PDB entry 8TPJ | electron microscopy, 2.10 A resolution | chains A and K of the 20 polymer chains in the assembly

[Chain A]
Molecule: Phycobiliprotein ApcE
Source organism: Synechocystis sp. PCC 6803
Reference sequence: Q55544 (APCE_SYNY3); numbering as in UniProt (aligned over 1-896)
Amino-acid sequence (896 residues; numbered 1 to 896; the number before each row is that of its first residue):
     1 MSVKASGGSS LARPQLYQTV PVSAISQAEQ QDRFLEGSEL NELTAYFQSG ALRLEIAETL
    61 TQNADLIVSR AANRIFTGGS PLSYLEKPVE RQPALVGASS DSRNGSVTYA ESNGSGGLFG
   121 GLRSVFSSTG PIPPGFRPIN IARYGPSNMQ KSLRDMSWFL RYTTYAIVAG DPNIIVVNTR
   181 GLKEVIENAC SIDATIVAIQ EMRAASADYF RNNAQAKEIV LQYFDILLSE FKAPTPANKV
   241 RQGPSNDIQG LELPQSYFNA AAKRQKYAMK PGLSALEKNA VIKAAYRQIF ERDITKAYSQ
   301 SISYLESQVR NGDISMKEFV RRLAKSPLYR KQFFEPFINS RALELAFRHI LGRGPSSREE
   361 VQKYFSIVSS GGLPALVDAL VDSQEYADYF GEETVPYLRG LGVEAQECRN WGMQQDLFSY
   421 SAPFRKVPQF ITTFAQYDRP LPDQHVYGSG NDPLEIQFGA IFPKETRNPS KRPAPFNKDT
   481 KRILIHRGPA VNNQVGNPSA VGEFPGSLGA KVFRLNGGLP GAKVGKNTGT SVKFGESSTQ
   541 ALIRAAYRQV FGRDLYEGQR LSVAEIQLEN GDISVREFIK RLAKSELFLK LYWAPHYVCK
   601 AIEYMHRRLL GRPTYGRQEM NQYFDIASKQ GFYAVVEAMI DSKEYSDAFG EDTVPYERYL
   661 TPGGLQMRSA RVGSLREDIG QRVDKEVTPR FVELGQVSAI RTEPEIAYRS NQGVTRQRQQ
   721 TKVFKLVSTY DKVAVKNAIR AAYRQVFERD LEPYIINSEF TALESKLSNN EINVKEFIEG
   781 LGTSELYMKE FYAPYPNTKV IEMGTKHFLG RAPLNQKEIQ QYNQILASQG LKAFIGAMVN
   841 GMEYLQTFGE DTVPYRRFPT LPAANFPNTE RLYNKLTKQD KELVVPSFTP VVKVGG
Disordered / not traced: 1-686
UniProt features mapped onto this chain:
  - binding site ((2R,3E)-phycocyanobilin): C190
Residues lining bound ligands:
  - phycocyanobilin (CYC), molecule 1: G713, V714, R718, F858, P859, T860, L861, P862, A863, F866
  - phycocyanobilin (CYC), molecule 2: R749, L876, T877, K878
  - phycocyanobilin (CYC), molecule 3: A762, S765, K766, S768, N769, E771
  - phycocyanobilin (CYC), molecule 4: P796, N797, T798, Q816, I819, Q820, N823, Q824, S887, K893

[Chain K]
Molecule: Allophycocyanin beta chain
Source organism: Synechocystis sp. PCC 6803
Reference sequence: Q01952 (APCB_SYNY3); residues 1-161 here = UniProt positions 1-161
Amino-acid sequence (161 residues; row label = number of the first residue in the row):
     1 MQDAITAVIN SADVQGKYLD GAAMDKLKSY FASGELRVRA ASVISANAAT IVKEAVAKSL
    61 LYSDVTRPGG NMYTTRRYAA CIRDLDYYLR YATYAMLAGD ASILDERVLN GLKETYNSLG
   121 VPISSTVQAI QAIKEVTASL VGADAGKEMG VYLDYICSGL S
Modified residues: N71 (N-methyl asparagine; MEN)
UniProt features mapped onto this chain:
  - binding site ((2R,3E)-phycocyanobilin): C81
  - modified residue: N71 (N4-methylasparagine)
Covalently attached groups: phycocyanobilin (CYC) linked to C81
Residues lining bound ligands:
  - phycocyanobilin (CYC), molecule 1: L60, V65, N71, M72, R77, A80, R83, D84, L85, Y87, Y88, Y91, R107, V108, L112, T115, Y116, L119, V121, P122, S125, T126, A129
  - phycocyanobilin (CYC), molecule 2: L61, Y62, T66, Y73, T74, T75, Y78

[Chain A / chain K interface]
Residue-residue contacts (28):
  V697(A) - V14(K)
  V697(A) - Q15(K)
  V697(A) - G16(K)
  R701(A) - V14(K)  hydrogen bond (side chain-backbone)
  I706(A) - S11(K)
  I706(A) - Q15(K)
  R709(A) - V14(K)
  S710(A) - N10(K)
  S710(A) - V14(K)
  R716(A) - N10(K)
  Q717(A) - E106(K)
  Q720(A) - M1(K)  hydrogen bond (side chain-backbone)
  Q720(A) - R107(K)  hydrogen bond (backbone-side chain)
  R749(A) - Y87(K)
  P753(A) - R76(K)
  P753(A) - A79(K)  hydrophobic
  P753(A) - A80(K)
  P753(A) - R83(K)
  N874(A) - N110(K)
  L876(A) - N110(K)
  L876(A) - G111(K)
  L876(A) - L112(K)  hydrophobic
  L876(A) - T115(K)
  T877(A) - T115(K)
  Q879(A) - G111(K)
  Q879(A) - E114(K)  hydrogen bond
  Q879(A) - T115(K)
  Q879(A) - S118(K)  hydrogen bond (backbone-side chain)
Also at the interface, not in a pair above, chain A (18 interface residues in all): G695, T715, K878, D880
Also at the interface, not in a pair above, chain K (20 interface residues in all): L119

[Overview]
18 residues of chain A and 20 residues of chain K are in contact; the contacts include 5 hydrogen bonds. Polar
contacts include R701(A)-V14(K), Q720(A)-M1(K) and Q720(A)-R107(K). Chain A binds 4 copies of phycocyanobilin.
Bound to chain K: phycocyanobilin. Covalently linked phycocyanobilin: at C81(K).
Chain A is Phycobiliprotein ApcE and chain K is Allophycocyanin beta chain, both from Synechocystis sp. PCC
6803; the structure, Top cylinder bound to OCP from high-resolution phycobilisome quenched by OCP (local
refinement), was determined by electron microscopy, deposited together with 8TO2.
